Entry 7TK6 (electron microscopy, 6.50 A resolution (low resolution: residue-level contacts below are approximate; hydrogen-bond / salt-bridge calls are withheld)); this record covers chains V and W of the 27 polymer chains in the assembly.

# Chain V
Protein: ATP synthase subunit d
Source organism: Saccharomyces cerevisiae
Reference sequence: P30902 (ATP7_YEAST); residues 1-173 here correspond to UniProt positions 2-174 (UniProt number = residue number + 1)
Sequence (173 residues; row label = number of the first residue in the row):
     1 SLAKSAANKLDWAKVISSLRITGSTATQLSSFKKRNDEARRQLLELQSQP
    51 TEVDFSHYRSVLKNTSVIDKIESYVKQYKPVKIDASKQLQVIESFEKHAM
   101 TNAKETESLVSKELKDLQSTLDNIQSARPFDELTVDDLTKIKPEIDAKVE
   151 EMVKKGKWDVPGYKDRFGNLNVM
Not modelled in the structure: 1-2
Curated features (UniProtKB/Swiss-Prot):
  - modified residue: Ser1 (N-acetylserine)

# Chain W
Protein: ATP synthase subunit f
Source organism: Saccharomyces cerevisiae
Reference sequence: Q06405 (ATPK_YEAST); residues 1-95 here correspond to UniProt positions 7-101 (UniProt number = residue number + 6)
Sequence (95 residues; numbered 1 to 95; the number before each row is that of its first residue):
     1 VSTLIPPKVVSSKNIGSAPNAKRIANVVHFYKSLPQGPAPAIKANTRLAR
    51 YKAKYFDGDNASGKPLWHFALGIIAFGYSMEYYFHLRHHKGAEEH
Not modelled in the structure: 86-95

# Interface between chain V and chain W
Pairs across the interface (12; chain V residue first):
  Ser30(V) - Val1(W)
  Lys33(V) - Val1(W)
  Lys34(V) - Val1(W)
  Arg128(V) - Leu34(W)
  Arg128(V) - Pro35(W)
  Arg128(V) - Gln36(W)
  Pro129(V) - Leu34(W)
  Pro129(V) - Gln36(W)
  Pro129(V) - Gly37(W)
  Phe130(V) - Gln36(W)
  Asp131(V) - Gln36(W)
  Glu132(V) - Gly37(W)
Interface residues without a listed pair, chain V (11 interface residues in all): Gly23, Thr27, Asn102
Interface residues without a listed pair, chain W (11 interface residues in all): Ser2, Thr3, Leu4, Pro7, Lys8, Val9

# In short
Chain V and chain W each contribute 11 residues to their interface.
Here chain V is ATP synthase subunit d and chain W is ATP synthase subunit f, both from Saccharomyces
cerevisiae. Entry 7TK6 (Yeast ATP synthase State 1catalytic(a) with 10 mM ATP backbone model) was determined
by electron microscopy, deposited together with 7TJS, 7TJT, 7TJU, 7TJV, 7TJW, 7TJX and 30 further entries.
